PDB entry 4PI0 | X-ray diffraction, 3.15 A resolution | chains E and G of the 12 polymer chains in the assembly

[Chain E]
Name: Particulate methane monooxygenase subunit B
Source organism: Methylocystis sp. ATCC 49242
Notes: EC 1.14.18.3
Amino-acid sequence (420 residues; numbered 1 to 420; the number before each row is that of its first residue):
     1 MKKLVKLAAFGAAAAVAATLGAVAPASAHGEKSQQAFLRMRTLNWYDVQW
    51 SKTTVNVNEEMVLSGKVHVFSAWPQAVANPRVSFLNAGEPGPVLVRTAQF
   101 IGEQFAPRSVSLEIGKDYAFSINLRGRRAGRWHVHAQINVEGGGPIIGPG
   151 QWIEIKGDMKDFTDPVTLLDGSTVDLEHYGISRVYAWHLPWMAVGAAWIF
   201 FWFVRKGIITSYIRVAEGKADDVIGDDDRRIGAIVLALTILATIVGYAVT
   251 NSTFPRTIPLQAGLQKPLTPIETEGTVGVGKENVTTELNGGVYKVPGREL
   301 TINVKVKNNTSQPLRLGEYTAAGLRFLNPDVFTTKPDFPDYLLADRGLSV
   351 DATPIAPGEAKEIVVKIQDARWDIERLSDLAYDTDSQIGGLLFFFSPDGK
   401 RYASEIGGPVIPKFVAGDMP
Not modelled in the structure: 1-28, 419-420
Ion coordination: Cu ion: H29, H133, H135

[Chain G]
Name: Particulate methane monooxygenase subunit C
Source organism: Methylocystis sp. ATCC 49242
Notes: EC 1.14.18.3
Amino-acid sequence (256 residues; each row starts with the number of its first residue):
     1 MSSTTSAAAGAAAEVESVVDLRGMWIGLVLLNVFYLIVRIYEQVFGWRAG
    51 LDSFAPEFQTYWMSILWTEIPLELVSGLGLAGYLWKTRDRNVDAVTPREE
   101 MRRLVVLVQWLVVYGIAIYWGASFFTEQDGTWHMTVIRDTDFTPSHIIEF
   151 YMSYPIYSVIAVGAFFYAKTRIPYFAHGYSLAFLIVAIGPFMIIPNVGLN
   201 EWGHTFWFMEELFVAPLHWGFVFFGWMALGVFGVVLQILMRIHALVGKEG
   251 VKLLTE
Not modelled in the structure: 1-15, 196-223
Ion coordination: Cu ion: D129, H133, H146

[Chain E / chain G interface]
Residue-residue contacts - 30 pairs, chain E then chain G:
  H29(E) with D52(G), salt bridge
  G30(E) with R138(G); D139(G)
  K32(E) with D52(G); F54(G)
  S33(E) with F54(G); R138(G); D139(G), hydrogen bond (side chain-backbone)
  P90(E) with W47(G); L51(G), hydrophobic; T135(G)
  R128(E) with W47(G)
  R131(E) with R48(G), hydrogen bond (backbone-side chain)
  W132(E) with W47(G)
  Q137(E) with I137(G)
  P145(E) with I137(G), hydrophobic
  I147(E) with I137(G), hydrophobic
  I209(E) with L239(G), hydrophobic
  T210(E) with T255(G); E256(G)
  Y212(E) with L239(G); M240(G); H243(G)
  I213(E) with H243(G); V251(G), hydrophobic
  R214(E) with E256(G), salt bridge
  A216(E) with H243(G)
  E217(E) with H243(G), salt bridge; V251(G); K252(G)
Other interface residues (no listed pair), chain E (23 interface residues in all): E89, G91, W152, I208, R376
Other interface residues (no listed pair), chain G (19 interface residues in all): M134, L236, I242

[Overview]
Chain E and chain G form an interface of 23 and 19 residues respectively, with 2 hydrogen bonds and 3 salt
bridges. Polar contacts include H29(E)-D52(G), R214(E)-E256(G) and E217(E)-H243(G). H29(E), H133(E) and
H135(E) form the Cu ion site.
Here chain E is Particulate methane monooxygenase subunit B and chain G is Particulate methane monooxygenase
subunit C, both from Methylocystis sp. ATCC 49242. Entry 4PI0 (Crystal structure of particulate methane
monooxygenase from Methylocystis sp. ATCC 49242 (Rockwell) soaked in copper) was determined by X-ray
diffraction (same publication as 4PHZ and 4PI2).
